PDB entry 6UP8 | X-ray diffraction, 2.00 A resolution | chains A and B

# Chain A (and B)
Name: Triosephosphate isomerase
From: Homo sapiens
Notes: EC 5.3.1.1, 4.2.3.3; chain B of this document is another copy of the same molecule, construct and numbering; everything in this record applies to it too
Reference sequence: P60174 (TPIS_HUMAN); residues 1-248 here correspond to UniProt positions 39-286 (UniProt number = residue number + 38)
Amino-acid sequence (252 residues; each row starts with the number of its first residue; numbers below 1 keep their minus sign (Gly-3 is residue -3)):
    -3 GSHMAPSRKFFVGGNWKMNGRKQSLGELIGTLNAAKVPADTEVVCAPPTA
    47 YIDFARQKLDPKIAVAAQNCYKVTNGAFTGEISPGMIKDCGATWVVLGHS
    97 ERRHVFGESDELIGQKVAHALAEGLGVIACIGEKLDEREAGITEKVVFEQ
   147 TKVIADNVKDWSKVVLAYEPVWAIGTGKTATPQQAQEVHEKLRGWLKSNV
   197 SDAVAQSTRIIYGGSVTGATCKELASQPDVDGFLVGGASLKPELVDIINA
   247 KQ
Not modelled in the structure: -3 to 2
Differences from the reference sequence: expression tag (-3 to 0); engineered mutation Leu240 (Phe278 in P60174)

# Chain A / chain B interface
Pairs across the interface (88; chain A residue first):
  Asn11(A) with Thr75(B), hydrogen bond
  Lys13(A) with Gly72(B); Ala73(B); Thr75(B)
  Met14(A) with Tyr67(B), hydrophobic; Val69(B); Asn71(B); Gly72(B), hydrogen bond (backbone-backbone); Phe74(B); Glu77(B); Ile78(B); Ser79(B); Met82(B)
  Asn15(A) with Asn71(B); Gly72(B), hydrogen bond (side chain-backbone); Met82(B)
  Gly16(A) with Asn71(B), hydrogen bond (backbone-side chain); Met82(B)
  Arg17(A) with Thr70(B), hydrogen bond; Asn71(B), hydrogen bond; Ser79(B); Gly81(B); Met82(B); Asp85(B)
  Lys18(A) with Asp49(B), salt bridge; Gln53(B); Asp85(B), hydrogen bond (backbone-side chain)
  Pro44(A) with Met82(B), hydrophobic
  Thr45(A) with Thr45(B); Ala46(B)
  Ala46(A) with Thr45(B); Ile78(B)
  Tyr47(A) with Met82(B); Asp85(B), hydrogen bond; Cys86(B), hydrophobic
  Asp49(A) with Lys18(B), salt bridge
  Gln64(A) with Thr75(B); Gly76(B), hydrogen bond (side chain-backbone)
  Tyr67(A) with Met14(B), hydrophobic; Phe102(B), hydrophobic
  Val69(A) with Met14(B)
  Thr70(A) with Arg17(B), hydrogen bond
  Asn71(A) with Met14(B); Asn15(B); Gly16(B), hydrogen bond (side chain-backbone); Arg17(B), hydrogen bond
  Gly72(A) with Lys13(B); Met14(B), hydrogen bond (backbone-backbone); Asn15(B)
  Ala73(A) with Lys13(B); Glu97(B)
  Phe74(A) with Met14(B); Glu97(B), hydrogen bond (backbone-side chain)
  Thr75(A) with Asn11(B), hydrogen bond; Lys13(B); Gln64(B); His95(B), hydrogen bond; Glu97(B), hydrogen bond; Arg98(B), hydrogen bond (backbone-side chain)
  Gly76(A) with Gln64(B), hydrogen bond (backbone-side chain); Arg98(B)
  Glu77(A) with Met14(B); Arg98(B), salt bridge; Phe102(B)
  Ile78(A) with Met14(B); Ala46(B)
  Ser79(A) with Met14(B); Arg17(B)
  Gly81(A) with Arg17(B)
  Met82(A) with Met14(B); Asn15(B); Gly16(B); Arg17(B); Pro44(B), hydrophobic; Tyr47(B)
  Asp85(A) with Arg17(B); Lys18(B), hydrogen bond (side chain-backbone); Tyr47(B), hydrogen bond
  Cys86(A) with Tyr47(B), hydrophobic
  His95(A) with Thr75(B), hydrogen bond
  Glu97(A) with Ala73(B); Phe74(B), hydrogen bond (side chain-backbone); Thr75(B), hydrogen bond (side chain-backbone)
  Arg98(A) with Thr75(B), hydrogen bond (side chain-backbone); Gly76(B); Glu77(B), salt bridge
  Phe102(A) with Tyr67(B), hydrophobic; Glu77(B)
Other interface residues (no listed pair), chain A (36 interface residues in all): Phe50, Asn65, Val101
Other interface residues (no listed pair), chain B (37 interface residues in all): Phe50, Asn65, Val101

# In short
Chain A and chain B form an interface of 36 and 37 residues respectively, with 25 hydrogen bonds and 4 salt
bridges. Among the polar pairs are Lys18(A)-Asp49(B), Glu77(A)-Arg98(B) and Asn11(A)-Thr75(B).
Both chains are Triosephosphate isomerase (Homo sapiens). Entry 6UP8 (Triosephosphate isomerase deficiency:
Effect of F240L mutation on enzyme structure) was determined by X-ray diffraction, deposited together with
6UP1, 6UP5 and 6UPF.
